PDB entry 1IYL | X-ray diffraction, 3.20 A resolution | chain A

# Chain A
Molecule: Myristoyl-CoA:Protein N-Myristoyltransferase
Source organism: Candida albicans
Notes: EC 2.3.1.97
Reference sequence: P30418 (NMT_CANAL); residue numbers follow UniProt; this construct covers 60-451
Chain sequence (392 residues; each row starts with the number of its first residue):
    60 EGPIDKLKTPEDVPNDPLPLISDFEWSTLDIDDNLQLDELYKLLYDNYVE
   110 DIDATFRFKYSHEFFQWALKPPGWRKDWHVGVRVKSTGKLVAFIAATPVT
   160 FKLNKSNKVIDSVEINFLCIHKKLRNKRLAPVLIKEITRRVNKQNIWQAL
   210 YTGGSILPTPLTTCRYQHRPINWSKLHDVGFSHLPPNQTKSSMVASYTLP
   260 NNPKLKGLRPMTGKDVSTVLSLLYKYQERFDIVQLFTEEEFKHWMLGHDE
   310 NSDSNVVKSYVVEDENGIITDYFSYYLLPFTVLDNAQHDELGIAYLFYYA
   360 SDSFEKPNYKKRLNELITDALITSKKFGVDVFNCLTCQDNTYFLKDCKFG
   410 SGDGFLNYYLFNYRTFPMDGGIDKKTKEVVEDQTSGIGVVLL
Unresolved in the structure: 60-67
Small-molecule neighbours: R64 ((1-methyl-1H-imidazol-2-yl)-(3-methyl-4-{3-[(pyridin-3-ylmethyl)-amino]-propoxy}-benzofuran-2-yl)-methanone): Tyr107, Asp110, Phe115, Phe117, Tyr119, Phe123, Phe176, Tyr225, Gln226, His227, Phe240, Tyr335, Leu337, Phe339, Ile352, Tyr354, Val390, Asn392, Cys393, Leu394, Leu451
UniProt features mapped onto this chain:
  - active site: Leu451 (Proton acceptor)
  - binding site (tetradecanoyl-CoA): Leu177 to Ile179, Asn185 to Ala189
  - mutagenesis: Gly447 (G447D: Causes temperature-dependent reduction in catalytic activity)

# Overview
Chain A binds compound R64. UniProt lists active-site residue Leu451, 8 tetradecanoyl-CoA-binding residues and
one mutagenesis site.
Chain A is Myristoyl-CoA:Protein N-Myristoyltransferase (Candida albicans); the structure, Crystal Structure
of Candida albicans N-myristoyltransferase with Non-peptidic Inhibitor, was determined by X-ray diffraction
together with 1IYK from the same study.
